PDB entry 5YS1 | X-ray diffraction, 1.49 A resolution | chain A

# Chain A
Name: Blue copper oxidase CueO
Organism: Escherichia coli K12
UniProt: P36649 (CUEO_ECOLI); residue numbers follow UniProt; this construct covers 1-516
Chain sequence (516 residues; numbered 1 to 516; the number before each row is that of its first residue):
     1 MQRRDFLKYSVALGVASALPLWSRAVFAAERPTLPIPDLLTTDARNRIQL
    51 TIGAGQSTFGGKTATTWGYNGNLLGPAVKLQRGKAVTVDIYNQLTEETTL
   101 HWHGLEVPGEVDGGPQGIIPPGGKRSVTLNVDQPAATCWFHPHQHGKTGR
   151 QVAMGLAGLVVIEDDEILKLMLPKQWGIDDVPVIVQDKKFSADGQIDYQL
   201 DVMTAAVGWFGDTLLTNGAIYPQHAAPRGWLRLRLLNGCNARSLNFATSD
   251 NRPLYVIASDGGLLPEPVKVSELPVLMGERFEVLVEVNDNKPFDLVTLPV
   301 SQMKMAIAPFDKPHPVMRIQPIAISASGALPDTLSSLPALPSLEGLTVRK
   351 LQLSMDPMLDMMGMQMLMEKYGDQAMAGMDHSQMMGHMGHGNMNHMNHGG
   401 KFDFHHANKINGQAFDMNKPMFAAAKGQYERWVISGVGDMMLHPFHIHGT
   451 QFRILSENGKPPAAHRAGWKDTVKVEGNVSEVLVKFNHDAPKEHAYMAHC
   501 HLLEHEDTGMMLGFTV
Not modelled in the structure: 1-29, 373-398
Sequence notes: engineered mutation Lys304 (Gly in P36649)
Ion coordination: Cu ion site 1: His103, His141, His501; Cu ion site 2: His443, Cys500, His505; Cu ion site 3: His448, His499
UniProt features mapped onto this chain:
  - binding site (Cu cation): His101, His103, His141, His143, His443, His446, His448, His499, Cys500, His501, His505
  - mutagenesis: Arg3 (R3K: Abolishes transport to periplasm), Lys8 (K8A: Does not slow export to the periplasm; K8R: Small increase in export rate), Glu106 (E106F: Increases oxidase activity with ABTS as substrate), Met355 (M355L: Almost loss of oxidase activity with 2,6-DMP as substrate. Loss of the copper tolerance phenotype), Pro357 to His406 (Retains only 10% of cuprous oxidase activity. 30-fold and 10-fold increase in activities with ABTS and pPD, respectively, in the absence of exogenous Cu(2+), but does not change these activities in ...), Asp360 (D360A: Strong decrease in oxidase activity with 2,6-DMP as substrate. Loss of the copper tolerance phenotype), Asp439 (D439A: Decrease in oxidase activity with 2,6-DMP as substrate), Met441 (M441L: Strong decrease in oxidase activity with 2,6-DMP as substrate. Affects copper incorporation into the T1 copper site), Cys500 to His501 (Residual DMP oxidase activity and loss of resistance to copper. Decreases copper content), Cys500 (C500S: Loss of cuprous oxidase activity)
Reported in the primary citation:
  - Cu ion coordination: His103, His141, His501
  - conformationally variable residues (loop rearrangement, order/disorder transition): Pro299 to Ile307, Ala308, Lys370 to His398
  - mutagenesis - G304K (2.7-folds): increased catalytic activity
  - mutagenesis - G304K: decreased catalytic activity (cuprous oxidase activity)

# Overview
The Cu ion site 1 is built by His103, His141 and His501. His443, Cys500 and His505 coordinate Cu ion site 2.
Curated annotation (UniProt) lists 11 Cu cation-binding residues and 11 mutagenesis sites. The paper reports
that G304K increases catalytic activity; Cu ion coordination by His103, His141 and His501.
Chain A is Blue copper oxidase CueO (Escherichia coli K12); the structure, Crystal structure of Multicopper
Oxidase CueO G304K mutant, was determined by X-ray diffraction, deposited together with 5YS5.
